1OH5 - chains A and B of the 4 polymer chains in the assembly; structure by X-ray diffraction, 2.90 A resolution.

Chain A (and B):
Protein: DNA mismatch repair protein muts
From: Escherichia coli
Notes: chain B of this document is another copy of the same molecule, construct and numbering; everything in this record applies to it too
Reference sequence: P23909 (MUTS_ECOLI); residue numbers follow UniProt; this construct covers 1-800
Amino-acid sequence (800 residues; numbered 1 to 800; the number before each row is that of its first residue):
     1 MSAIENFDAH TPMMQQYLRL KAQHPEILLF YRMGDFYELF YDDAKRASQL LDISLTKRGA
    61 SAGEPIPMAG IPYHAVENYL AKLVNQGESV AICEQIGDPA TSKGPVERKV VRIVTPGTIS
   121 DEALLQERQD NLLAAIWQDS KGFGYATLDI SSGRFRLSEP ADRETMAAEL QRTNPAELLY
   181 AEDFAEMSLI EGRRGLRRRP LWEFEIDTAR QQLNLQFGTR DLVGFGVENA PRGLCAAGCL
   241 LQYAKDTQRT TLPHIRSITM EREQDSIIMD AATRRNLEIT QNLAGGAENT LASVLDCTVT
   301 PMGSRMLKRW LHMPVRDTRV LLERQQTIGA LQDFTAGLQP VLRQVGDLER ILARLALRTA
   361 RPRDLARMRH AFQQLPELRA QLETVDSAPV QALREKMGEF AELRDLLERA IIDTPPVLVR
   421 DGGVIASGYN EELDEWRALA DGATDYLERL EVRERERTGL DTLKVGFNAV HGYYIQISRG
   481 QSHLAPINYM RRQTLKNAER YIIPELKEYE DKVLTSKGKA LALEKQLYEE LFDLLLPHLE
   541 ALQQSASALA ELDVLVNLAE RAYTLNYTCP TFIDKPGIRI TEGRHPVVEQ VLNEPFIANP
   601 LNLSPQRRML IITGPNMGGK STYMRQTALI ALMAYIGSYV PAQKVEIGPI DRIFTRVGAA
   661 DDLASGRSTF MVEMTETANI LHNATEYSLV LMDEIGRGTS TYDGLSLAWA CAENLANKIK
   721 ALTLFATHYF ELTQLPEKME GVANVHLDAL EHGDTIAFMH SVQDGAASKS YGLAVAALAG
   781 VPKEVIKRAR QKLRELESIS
Unresolved in the structure: 1, 659-669 (chain B: 1-13, 57-66, 95-107, 659-668)
Swiss-Prot annotation at these positions:
  - binding site (ATP): Gly614 to Ser621
Metal / ion sites: Mg2+: Ser621 (together with ADP)
Ligand contacts: ADP (adenosine-5'-diphosphate): Val588, Leu592, Glu594, Pro595, Phe596, Ile597, Asn599, Pro615, Asn616, Met617, Gly618, Gly619, Lys620, Ser621, Thr622, His760
What the authors report for this chain:
  - binding site for the 30-nt DNA strand: Phe36, Glu38
  - binding site for the 30-nt DNA strand: Gln95, Arg108, Lys496, Arg500
  - mutagenesis - F36A: abolished binding to DNA (citing earlier work)
  - mutagenesis - E38A, E38Q: increased binding to homoduplex DNA (citing earlier work)

How chain A and chain B interact:
Pairs across the interface (107):
  Asp52(A) with His74(B), salt bridge
  His471(A) with Thr494(B), hydrogen bond (side chain-backbone); Leu495(B), hydrogen bond (side chain-backbone)
  Arg479(A) with Arg491(B), hydrogen bond (side chain-backbone); Arg492(B)
  Arg491(A) with Arg491(B)
  Arg492(A) with Thr494(B)
  Gln493(A) with Thr494(B)
  Thr494(A) with Arg491(B), hydrogen bond; Arg492(B); Gln493(B); Thr494(B), hydrogen bond (backbone-backbone)
  Leu495(A) with Arg492(B)
  Lys496(A) with Val470(B), hydrogen bond (side chain-backbone); Arg492(B), hydrogen bond (backbone-backbone)
  Asn616(A) with Thr669(B); Phe670(B); Gly698(B), hydrogen bond (side chain-backbone)
  Met617(A) with Met671(B), hydrophobic
  Phe670(A) with Met617(B), hydrophobic
  Met671(A) with Val775(B); Leu778(B), hydrophobic; Ala779(B), hydrophobic
  Met674(A) with Gly772(B); Ala776(B), hydrophobic; Ala779(B), hydrophobic
  Thr675(A) with Ala779(B)
  Ala678(A) with Ala779(B); Gly780(B)
  Leu681(A) with Val781(B), hydrophobic; Pro782(B)
  His682(A) with Gly780(B); Pro782(B)
  Arg697(A) with Arg697(B)
  Gly698(A) with Arg697(B), hydrogen bond (backbone-side chain)
  Thr699(A) with Gly614(B); Pro615(B); His728(B); Ser770(B); Tyr771(B), hydrogen bond (side chain-backbone)
  Ser700(A) with His728(B); Ser770(B)
  Thr701(A) with Thr701(B); His728(B), hydrogen bond (backbone-backbone); Tyr729(B); Phe730(B), hydrogen bond (side chain-backbone); Glu731(B), hydrogen bond
  Tyr702(A) with Thr701(B); Tyr702(B); Glu731(B); Leu793(B); Leu796(B)
  Asp703(A) with Ser770(B), hydrogen bond; Tyr771(B); Gly772(B), hydrogen bond (side chain-backbone); Leu793(B)
  Ser706(A) with Ala789(B); Leu793(B), hydrogen bond (side chain-backbone); Leu796(B)
  Leu707(A) with Leu773(B), hydrophobic; Ala776(B), hydrophobic
  Trp709(A) with Lys792(B)
  Ala710(A) with Val785(B); Ala789(B), hydrophobic
  Glu713(A) with Arg788(B), salt bridge
  Asn714(A) with Val785(B)
  His728(A) with Thr699(B); Ser700(B)
  Glu731(A) with Thr701(B), hydrogen bond
  Ser770(A) with Ser700(B), hydrogen bond; Asp703(B), hydrogen bond
  Tyr771(A) with Asp703(B)
  Gly772(A) with Phe670(B); Thr699(B); Asp703(B), hydrogen bond (backbone-side chain); Leu707(B)
  Leu773(A) with Asp703(B); Leu707(B), hydrophobic
  Val775(A) with Phe670(B), hydrophobic; Met671(B), hydrophobic
  Ala776(A) with Leu707(B), hydrophobic
  Ala779(A) with Met674(B); Thr675(B); Ala678(B)
  Gly780(A) with Ala678(B); His682(B), hydrogen bond (backbone-side chain)
  Val781(A) with Met674(B); Ala678(B)
  Pro782(A) with Leu681(B), hydrophobic; His682(B)
  Val785(A) with Ala710(B); Asn714(B)
  Ile786(A) with Leu707(B), hydrophobic
  Arg788(A) with Glu713(B), salt bridge
  Ala789(A) with Ser706(B); Ala710(B)
  Lys792(A) with Ser706(B); Trp709(B)
  Leu793(A) with Tyr702(B), hydrophobic; Asp703(B); Ser706(B), hydrogen bond (backbone-side chain)
  Leu796(A) with Tyr702(B); Leu705(B), hydrophobic; Ser706(B)
  Ile799(A) with Tyr702(B); Ile799(B), hydrophobic; Ser800(B)
Other interface residues (no listed pair), chain A (59 interface residues in all): Val470, Glu499, Glu694, Leu705, Cys711, Tyr729, Glu784, Glu797
Other interface residues (no listed pair), chain B (59 interface residues in all): His471, Lys496, Cys711, Glu797

In short:
The chain A/chain B interface involves 59 residues from each chain; the contacts include 22 hydrogen bonds and
3 salt bridges. Polar pairs include Asp52(A)-His74(B), Glu713(A)-Arg788(B) and His471(A)-Thr494(B). The paper
reports a binding site for the 30-nt DNA strand at Phe36(A), Glu38(A) and Gln95(A) among others; E38A and E38Q
of chain A increase binding to homoduplex DNA.
Both chains are DNA mismatch repair protein muts (Escherichia coli). Entry 1OH5 (The crystal structure of E.
coli muts binding to DNA with a c:a mismatch) was determined by X-ray diffraction, deposited together with
1OH6, 1OH7 and 1OH8.
